Entry 6LXN (X-ray diffraction, 2.93 A resolution); this record covers chains A and B of the 4 polymer chains in the assembly.

Chain A (and B):
Name: Transcriptional regulatory protein OmpR
From: Escherichia coli
Notes: chain B of this document is another copy of the same molecule, construct and numbering; everything in this record applies to it too
UniProt: A0A376JR14 (A0A376JR14_ECOLX); residues 2-105 here correspond to UniProt positions 126-229 (UniProt number = residue number + 124)
Chain sequence (113 residues; each row starts with the number of its first residue):
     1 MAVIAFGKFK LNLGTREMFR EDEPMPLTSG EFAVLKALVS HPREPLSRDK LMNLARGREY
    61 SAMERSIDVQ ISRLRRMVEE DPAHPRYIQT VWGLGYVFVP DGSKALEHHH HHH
Not modelled in the structure: 1, 112-113 (chain B: 1, 103-113)
Construct notes: initiating methionine (1); expression tag (106-113)

Interface between chain A and chain B:
Contacting residue pairs (9; chain A residue first):
  Thr15(A) with Arg86(B); Gln89(B), hydrogen bond (backbone-side chain)
  Arg16(A) with Gln89(B), hydrogen bond; Thr90(B), hydrogen bond (side chain-backbone)
  Glu17(A) with Arg86(B), salt bridge
  Pro26(A) with His84(B)
  Ser29(A) with Thr90(B), hydrogen bond (side chain-backbone); Val91(B); Trp92(B)
Interface residues without a listed pair, chain A (6 interface residues in all): Gly14
Interface residues without a listed pair, chain B (7 interface residues in all): Val99

Overview:
The interface between chain A and chain B involves 6 residues on one side and 7 on the other, with 4 hydrogen
bonds and 1 salt bridge. Polar contacts include Glu17(A)-Arg86(B), Thr15(A)-Gln89(B) and Arg16(A)-Gln89(B).
Chain A and chain B are both Transcriptional regulatory protein OmpR (Escherichia coli); the structure,
Crystal structure of C-terminal DNA-binding domain of Escherichia coli OmpR in complex with F1-DNA, was
determined by X-ray diffraction together with 6LXL and 6LXM from the same study.
